Entry 5EYI (X-ray diffraction, 2.16 A resolution); this record covers chains A and B.

== Chain A (and B) ==
Name: Non-structural protein 11
Organism: Prrsv 16244B
Notes: chain B of this document is another copy of the same molecule, construct and numbering; everything in this record applies to it too
UniProtKB: Q9YN02 (RPOA_PRRS1); residues 1-223 here correspond to UniProt positions 3586-3808 (UniProt number = residue number + 3585)
Chain sequence (225 residues; each row starts with the number of its first residue; numbers below 1 keep their minus sign (Gly-1 is residue -1)):
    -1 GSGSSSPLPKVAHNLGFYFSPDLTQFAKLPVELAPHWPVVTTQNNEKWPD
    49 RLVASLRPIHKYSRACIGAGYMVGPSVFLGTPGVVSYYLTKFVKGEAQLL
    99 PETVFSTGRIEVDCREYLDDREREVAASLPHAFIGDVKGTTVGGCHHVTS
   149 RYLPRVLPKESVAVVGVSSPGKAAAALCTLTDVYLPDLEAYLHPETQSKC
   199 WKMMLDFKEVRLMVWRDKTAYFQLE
Disordered / not traced: -1, 223 (chain B: 137-141, 166-173, 222-223)
Differences from the reference sequence: expression tag (-1 to 0); engineered mutation Ala173 (Lys3758 in Q9YN02)
Curated features (UniProtKB/Swiss-Prot):
  - active site: His129, His144
  - site: Glu223 (Cleavage)
Small-molecule neighbours: 2-(2-methoxyethoxy)ethanol (PG0): Gly1, Ser3, Leu54, Tyr69, Val71, Val82, Val83, Ser84
From the paper describing this entry:
  - catalytic residues: His129, His144
  - self-association interface (contacts with another copy of this molecule): Tyr69, Ser74, Phe76, Thr101, Arg119, His144, Arg153, Gly164, Ser166, Thr177, Asp185, Ala188, Tyr189, His191, Glu193, Thr194, Gln195, Ser196, Trp213, Lys216, Tyr219
  - specificity-determining residues: Thr177 (proposed by the authors, not directly observed)
  - conformationally variable residues (order/disorder transition): Gly137 to Gly141, Ser166 to Ala173
  - catalytic residues: Tyr219 (citing earlier work)
  - mutagenesis - H144A: unchanged expression
  - mutagenesis - K173A: increased expression

== How chain A and chain B interact ==
Contacting residue pairs (24):
  His144(A) - Glu193(B)  salt bridge
  Leu175(A) - Thr194(B)
  Leu175(A) - Gln195(B)
  Cys176(A) - Glu193(B)
  Thr177(A) - Glu193(B)  hydrogen bond (backbone-side chain)
  Thr177(A) - Thr194(B)
  Gln195(A) - Glu100(B)
  Gln195(A) - Thr101(B)  hydrogen bond (side chain-backbone)
  Ser196(A) - Asp185(B)
  Ser196(A) - Ala188(B)
  Lys197(A) - Arg119(B)
  Cys198(A) - Glu187(B)
  Arg209(A) - His191(B)  hydrogen bond
  Met211(A) - Ala188(B)
  Met211(A) - His191(B)
  Trp213(A) - Ala188(B)  hydrophobic
  Trp213(A) - Tyr189(B)  hydrogen bond
  Trp213(A) - Trp199(B)  hydrophobic
  Tyr219(A) - Glu193(B)
  Tyr219(A) - Trp199(B)
  Gln221(A) - His191(B)
  Gln221(A) - Pro192(B)
  Gln221(A) - Glu193(B)
  Gln221(A) - Lys216(B)
Interface residues without a listed pair, chain A (16 interface residues in all): Val162, Thr194, Phe220
Interface residues without a listed pair, chain B (15 interface residues in all): Val102

== Overview ==
16 residues of chain A and 15 residues of chain B are in contact, with 4 hydrogen bonds and 1 salt bridge.
Polar pairs include His144(A)-Glu193(B), Thr177(A)-Glu193(B) and Gln195(A)-Thr101(B). Ligands of chain A:
2-(2-methoxyethoxy)ethanol. The paper reports catalytic residues His129(A), His144(A) and Tyr219(A); K173A of
chain A increases expression.
Both chains are Non-structural protein 11 (Prrsv 16244B). Entry 5EYI (Structure of PRRSV apo-NSP11 at 2.16A)
was determined by X-ray diffraction, deposited together with 5HBZ.
